5X8P - chains R and A of the 58 polymer chains in the assembly; structure by electron microscopy, 3.40 A resolution.

== Chain R ==
Name: 50S ribosomal protein L20, chloroplastic
Source organism: Spinacia oleracea
UniProt: P28803 (RK20_SPIOL); numbering as in UniProt (aligned over 2-128)
Amino-acid sequence (127 residues; numbered 2 to 128; the number before each row is that of its first residue):
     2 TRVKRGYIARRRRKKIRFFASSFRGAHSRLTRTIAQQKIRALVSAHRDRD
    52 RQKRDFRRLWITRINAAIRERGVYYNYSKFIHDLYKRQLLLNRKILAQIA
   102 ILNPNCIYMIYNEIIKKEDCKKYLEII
Not modelled in the structure: 2, 118-128

== Chain A ==
Molecule: 23S rRNA
Source organism: Spinacia oleracea
Sequence (2810 nucleotides; numbered 1 to 2810; the number before each row is that of its first residue):
     1 UUCAAACGAGGAAAGGCUUACGGUGGAUACCUAGGCACCCAGAGACGAGG
    51 AAGGGCGUAUUAAUCGACGAAAUGCUUCGGGGAGUUGAAAAUAAGCAGAG
   101 AUCCGGAGAUUCCCGAAUAGGUCAACCUUUCGAACUUCUGCUGAAUCCAU
   151 GGGCAGGCAAGAGACAACCUGGCGAACUGAAACAUCUUAGUAGCCAGAGG
   201 AAAAGAAAGCAAAAGCGAUUCCCGUAGUAGCGGCGAGCGAAAUGGGAGCA
   251 GCCUAAACCGUGAAAACGGGGUUGUGGGAGAGCAAUACAAGCGUCGUGCU
   301 GCUAGGCGAAUCAGUGGAGUGCGGAACCCUAGAUGGUGAAAGUCCAGUAG
   351 CCGAAAGCAUCACUAGCUUAUGCUCUGACCCGAGUAGCAUGGGGCACGUG
   401 GAAUCCCGUGUGAAUCAGCAAGGACCACCUUGCAAGGCUAAAUACUCCUG
   451 GGUGACCGAUAGCGAAGUAGUACCGUGAGGGAAGGGUGAAAAGAACCCCC
   501 AUCGGGGAGUGAAAUAGAACAUGAAACCGUAAGCUCUCAAGCAGUGGGAG
   551 GGGGACCAGACCCUGACCGCGUGCCUGUUGAAGAAUGAGCCGGCGACUCA
   601 UAGGCAGUGGCUUGGUUAAGGGAACCCACCGGAGCCGUAGCGAAAGCGAG
   651 UCUUCAUAGGGCAAUUGUCACUGCUUAUGGACCCGAACCUGGGUGAUCUA
   701 UCCAUGACCAGGAUGAAGCUUGGGUGAAACUAAGUGGAGGUCCGAACCGA
   751 CUGAUGUUGAAGAAUCAGCGGAUGAGUUGUGGUUAGGGGUGAAAUGCCAC
   801 UCGAACCCAGAGCUAGCUGGUUCUCCCCGAAAUGCGUUGAGGCGCAGCAG
   851 UUGACUGGACAUCUAGGGGUAAAGCACUGUUUCGGUGCGGGCCGCGAGAG
   901 CGGUACCAAAUCGAGGCAAACUCUGAAUACUAGAUAUGACCUCCAAAUAA
   951 CAGGGGUCAAGGUCGGCCAGUGAGACGAUGGGGGAUAAGCUUCAUCGUCG
  1001 AGAGGGAAACAGCCCGGAUCACCAGCUAAGGCCCCUAAAUGACCGCUCAG
  1051 UGAUAAAGGAGGUAGGGGUGCAGAGACAGCCAGGAGGUUUGCCUAGAAGC
  1101 AGCCACCCUUGAAAGAGUGCGUAAUAGCUCACUGAUCGAGCGCUCUUGCG
  1151 CCGAAGAUGAACGGGGCUAAGCGGUCUGCCGAAGCUGUGGGAUGUAAAAA
  1201 AACAUCGGUAGGGGAGCGUUCCGUGUUAGGGAGAAACGCGUGCGUGAGCC
  1251 GCGUUGGACGAAGCGGAAGCGAGAAUGUCGGCUUGAGUAACGCAAACAUU
  1301 GGUGAGAAUCCAAUGCCCCGAAAACCUAAGGGUUCCUCCGCAAGGUUCGU
  1351 CCACGGAGGGUGAGUCAGGGCCUAAGAUCAGGCCGAAAGGCGUAGUCGAU
  1401 GGACAACAGGUGAAUAUUCCUGUACUACCCCUUGUUGGUCCCGAGGGACG
  1451 GAGGAGGCUAGGUUAGCCGAAAGAUGGUUAUCGGUUCAAGGACGCAAGGU
  1501 GACCCUGUUUUUCAGGGUAAGAAGGGGUAGAGAAAAUGCCUCGAGCCAAU
  1551 GUUCGAGUACCAGGCGCUACGGCGCUGAAGUAACCGAUGCCAUACUCCCA
  1601 GGAAAAGCUCGAACGACCUUCAACAAAAGGGUACCUGUACCCGAAACCGA
  1651 CACAGGUAGGUAGGUAGAGAAUACCUAGGGGCGCGAGACAACUCUCUCUA
  1701 AGGAACUCGGCAAAAUAGCCCCGUAACUUCGGGAGAAGGGGUGCCCCCUC
  1751 ACAAAGGGGGUCGAAGUGACCAGGCCCGGGCGACUGUUUACCAAAAACAC
  1801 AGGUCUCCGCAAAGUCGUAAGACCAUGUAUGGGGGCUGACGCCUGCCCAG
  1851 UGCCGGAAGGUCAAGGAAGUUGGUGACCUGAUGACAGGGGAGCCGGCGAC
  1901 CGAAGCCCCGGUGAACGGCGGCCGUAACUAUAACGGUCCUAAGGUAGCGA
  1951 AAUUCCUUGUCGGGUAAGUUCCGACCCGCACGAAAGGCGUAACGAUCUGG
  2001 GCACUGUCUCGGAGAGAGGCUCGGUGAAAUAGACAUGUCUGUGAAGAUGC
  2051 GGACUACCUGCACCUGGACAGAAAGACCCUAUGAAGCUUUACUGUUCCCU
  2101 GGGAUUGGCUUUGGGCUUUUCCUGCGCAGCUUAGGUGGAAGGCGAAGAAG
  2151 GCCCCCUUCCGGGGGGGCCCGAGCCAUCAGUGAGAUACCACUCUGGAAGA
  2201 GCUAGAAUUCUAACCUUGUGUCAGGACCUACGGGCCAAGGGACAUUCUCA
  2251 GGUAGACAGUUUCUAUGGGGCGUAGGCCUCCCAAAAGGUAACGGAGGCGU
  2301 GCAAAGGUUUCCUCGGGCCGGACGGAGAUUGGCCCUCGAGUGCAAAGGCA
  2351 GAAGGGAGCUUGACUGCAAGACCCACCCGUCGAGCAGGGACGAAAGUCGG
  2401 CCUUAGUGAUCCGACGGUGCCGAGUGGAAGGGCCGUCGCUCAACGGAUAA
  2451 AAGUUACUCUAGGGAUAACAGGCUGAUCUUCCCCAAGAGUUCACAUCGAC
  2501 GGGAAGGUUUGGCACCUCGAUGUCGGCUCUUCGCCACCUGGGGCUGUAGU
  2551 AUGUUCCAAGGGUUGGGCUGUUCGCCCAUUAAAGCGGUACGUGAGCUGGG
  2601 UUCAGAACGUCGUGAGACAGUUCGGUCCAUAUCCGGUGUGGGCGUUAGAG
  2651 CAUUGAGAGGACCUUUCCCUAGUACGAGAGGACCGGGAAGGACGCACCUC
  2701 UGGUGUACCAGUUAUCGUGCCCACGGUAAACGCUGGGUAGCCAAGUGCGG
  2751 AGCGGAUAACUGCUGAAAGCAUCUAAGUAGUAAGCCCACCCCAAGAUGAG
  2801 UGCUCUCCUA
Not modelled in the structure: 1

== Interface between chain R and chain A ==
Residue-residue contacts (143):
  Arg3(R) with A455(A), sugar contact; C456(A), hydrogen bond to the sugar; C457(A), salt bridge to the phosphate; U1220(A), hydrogen bond to the base; C1221(A), base contact; A1267(A), base contact; G1269(A), hydrogen bond to the base
  Val4(R) with C457(A), phosphate contact; G458(A), phosphate contact; A461(A), sugar contact; G1269(A), base contact
  Lys5(R) with C594(A), phosphate contact; U1219(A), hydrogen bond to the base; U1220(A), sugar contact; A1268(A), base contact; G1269(A), sugar contact; C1270(A), hydrogen bond to the sugar
  Arg6(R) with U28(A), salt bridge to the phosphate; A29(A), salt bridge to the phosphate; G458(A), sugar contact; A459(A), salt bridge to the phosphate; C594(A), phosphate contact
  Gly7(R) with U28(A), sugar contact
  Tyr8(R) with U28(A), sugar contact; U1219(A), sugar contact; U1220(A), phosphate contact; A1236(A), hydrogen bond to the phosphate; C1237(A), phosphate contact
  Ile9(R) with G1218(A), sugar contact; G1248(A), phosphate contact
  Ala10(R) with A1272(A), phosphate contact
  Arg11(R) with A524(A), hydrogen bond to the sugar; A525(A), sugar contact; G592(A), sugar contact
  Arg12(R) with C1237(A), salt bridge to the phosphate
  Arg13(R) with C823(A), salt bridge to the phosphate; A1247(A), hydrogen bond to the phosphate; G1248(A), salt bridge to the phosphate; G1271(A), base contact
  Arg14(R) with G592(A), salt bridge to the phosphate; G593(A), salt bridge to the phosphate; G1273(A), salt bridge to the phosphate
  Lys15(R) with G1238(A), phosphate contact; C1239(A), salt bridge to the phosphate
  Lys16(R) with A1247(A), salt bridge to the phosphate; G1248(A), hydrogen bond to the base
  Arg18(R) with A526(A), salt bridge to the phosphate
  Phe19(R) with G1240(A), phosphate contact
  Ser22(R) with U18(A), phosphate contact
  Ser23(R) with C17(A), hydrogen bond to the phosphate; U18(A), phosphate contact; G544(A), phosphate contact; U564(A), phosphate contact
  Phe24(R) with A543(A), sugar contact; G544(A), phosphate contact; U545(A), phosphate contact
  Arg25(R) with G16(A), sugar contact; C17(A), sugar contact; A543(A), sugar contact; G544(A), phosphate contact; A2035(A), hydrogen bond to the sugar
  Gly26(R) with C17(A), hydrogen bond to the phosphate
  Ala27(R) with A2033(A), sugar contact
  His28(R) with A543(A), base contact; A2033(A), sugar contact
  Arg30(R) with A526(A), sugar contact; C527(A), salt bridge to the phosphate
  Leu31(R) with A526(A), phosphate contact; C590(A), sugar contact; C591(A), phosphate contact; A2033(A), sugar contact
  Thr32(R) with C591(A), hydrogen bond to the phosphate; G592(A), phosphate contact
  Arg33(R) with A588(A), hydrogen bond to the sugar; C590(A), salt bridge to the phosphate; C591(A), hydrogen bond to the phosphate; G1273(A), hydrogen bond to the base; A1274(A), base contact
  Thr34(R) with A2033(A), sugar contact
  Ala36(R) with G1273(A), base contact
  Gln37(R) with G573(A), hydrogen bond to the sugar; C574(A), sugar contact; G2032(A), base contact
  Gln38(R) with A543(A), hydrogen bond to the phosphate
  Arg41(R) with C542(A), sugar contact; A543(A), phosphate contact; G573(A), salt bridge to the phosphate; C574(A), salt bridge to the phosphate
  Ala42(R) with G544(A), sugar contact; U545(A), sugar contact
  Ser45(R) with G544(A), base contact; U545(A), hydrogen bond to the sugar
  Ala46(R) with U545(A), sugar contact
  Arg48(R) with G571(A), hydrogen bond to the sugar; A1183(A), base contact
  Asp49(R) with G544(A), base contact; U545(A), hydrogen bond to the sugar; G546(A), sugar contact; G569(A), hydrogen bond to the base; C570(A), base contact
  Arg50(R) with A1021(A), salt bridge to the phosphate; C1022(A), salt bridge to the phosphate
  Asp51(R) with A1183(A), base contact
  Arg52(R) with G569(A), base contact; C570(A), hydrogen bond to the sugar
  Gln53(R) with G546(A), hydrogen bond to the sugar; C1023(A), phosphate contact
  Lys54(R) with C1022(A), salt bridge to the phosphate; C1023(A), phosphate contact
  Arg55(R) with A1182(A), phosphate contact
  Phe57(R) with G547(A), sugar contact; C1023(A), sugar contact
  Arg58(R) with G1025(A), phosphate contact; A1182(A), salt bridge to the phosphate; A1183(A), salt bridge to the phosphate
  Arg59(R) with A1037(A), hydrogen bond to the sugar
  Trp61(R) with C1023(A), base contact; A1024(A), phosphate contact
  Ile62(R) with A1037(A), sugar contact; A1038(A), sugar contact
  Thr63(R) with A1037(A), sugar contact; A1038(A), phosphate contact
  Asn66(R) with A1038(A), hydrogen bond to the phosphate; A1039(A), hydrogen bond to the phosphate
  Arg70(R) with A1039(A), salt bridge to the phosphate; U1040(A), salt bridge to the phosphate
  Asn77(R) with A1039(A), phosphate contact; U1040(A), hydrogen bond to the phosphate
  Tyr78(R) with A1038(A), sugar contact; A1039(A), hydrogen bond to the phosphate
  Ser79(R) with A1039(A), hydrogen bond to the phosphate; G1178(A), hydrogen bond to the sugar; C1179(A), hydrogen bond to the sugar
  Ile82(R) with C1179(A), phosphate contact
  His83(R) with G1178(A), hydrogen bond to the sugar
  Tyr86(R) with G1025(A), hydrogen bond to the phosphate; C1026(A), hydrogen bond to the phosphate
  Leu92(R) with G1025(A), sugar contact
  Arg94(R) with A1024(A), sugar contact; G1025(A), hydrogen bond to the sugar
  Lys95(R) with G1025(A), phosphate contact; C1026(A), salt bridge to the phosphate; C1180(A), salt bridge to the phosphate
Also at the interface, not in a pair above, chain R (64 interface residues in all): Ser29, His47, Asp56, Tyr75
Also at the interface, not in a pair above, chain A (75 interface residues in all): A27, C1020, G1041, G1181

== Overview ==
The interface between chain R and chain A involves 64 residues on one side and 75 on the other; the contacts
include 36 hydrogen bonds and 26 salt bridges. Polar contacts include Arg3(R)-U1220(A), Arg3(R)-G1269(A) and
Lys5(R)-U1219(A).
Here chain R is 50S ribosomal protein L20, chloroplastic and chain A is 23S rRNA, both from Spinacia oleracea.
Entry 5X8P (Structure of the 70S chloroplast ribosome from spinach) was determined by electron microscopy
(same publication as 5X8R and 5X8T).
